PDB entry 8R4K | X-ray diffraction, 3.30 A resolution | chain A

Chain A:
Name: Alpha-1,4 glucan phosphorylase L-1 isozyme, chloroplastic/amyloplastic
Source organism: Solanum tuberosum
Notes: EC 2.4.1.1
UniProtKB: P04045 (PHSL1_SOLTU); residues 1-916 here correspond to UniProt positions 51-966 (UniProt number = residue number + 50)
Amino-acid sequence (916 residues; each row starts with the number of its first residue):
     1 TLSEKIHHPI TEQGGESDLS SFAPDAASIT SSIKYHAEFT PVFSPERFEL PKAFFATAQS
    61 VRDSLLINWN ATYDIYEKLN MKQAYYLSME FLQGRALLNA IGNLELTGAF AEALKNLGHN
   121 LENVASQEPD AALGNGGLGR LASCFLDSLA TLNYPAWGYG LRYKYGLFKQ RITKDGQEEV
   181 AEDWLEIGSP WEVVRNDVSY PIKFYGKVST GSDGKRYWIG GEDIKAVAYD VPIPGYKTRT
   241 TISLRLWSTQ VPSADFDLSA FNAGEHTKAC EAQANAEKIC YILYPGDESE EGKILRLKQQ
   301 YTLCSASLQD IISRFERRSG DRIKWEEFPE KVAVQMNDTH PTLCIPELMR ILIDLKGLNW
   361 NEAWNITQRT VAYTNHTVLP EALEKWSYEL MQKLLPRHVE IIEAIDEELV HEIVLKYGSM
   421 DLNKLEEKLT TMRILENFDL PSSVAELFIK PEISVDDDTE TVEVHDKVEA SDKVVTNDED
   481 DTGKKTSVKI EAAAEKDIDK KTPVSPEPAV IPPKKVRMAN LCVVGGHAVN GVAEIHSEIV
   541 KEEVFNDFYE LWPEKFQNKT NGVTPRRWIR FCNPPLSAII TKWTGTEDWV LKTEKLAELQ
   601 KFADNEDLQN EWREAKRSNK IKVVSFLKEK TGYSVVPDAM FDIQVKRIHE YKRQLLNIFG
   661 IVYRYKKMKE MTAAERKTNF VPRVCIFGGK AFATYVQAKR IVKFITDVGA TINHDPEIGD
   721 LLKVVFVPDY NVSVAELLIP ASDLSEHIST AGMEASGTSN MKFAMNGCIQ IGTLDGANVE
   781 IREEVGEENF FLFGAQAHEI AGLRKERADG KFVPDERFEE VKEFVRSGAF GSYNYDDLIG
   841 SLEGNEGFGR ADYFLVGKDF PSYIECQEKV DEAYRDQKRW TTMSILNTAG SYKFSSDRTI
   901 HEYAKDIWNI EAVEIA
Not modelled in the structure: 1-22, 447-510
Modified / non-standard residues: K762 ((2S)-2-amino-6-[[3-hydroxy-2-methyl-5-(phosphonooxymethyl)pyridin-4-yl]methylideneamino]hexanoic acid; LLP)
Curated features (UniProtKB/Swiss-Prot):
  - modified residue: K762 (N6-(pyridoxal phosphate)lysine)

Overview:
Chain A is Alpha-1,4 glucan phosphorylase L-1 isozyme, chloroplastic/amyloplastic (Solanum tuberosum); the
structure, Plastidial phosphorylase Pho1 trimer from Solanum tuberosum, was determined by X-ray diffraction
(same publication as 8R48, 8R49, 8R4G and 8R4J).
